8V3X - chains i and H of the 42 polymer chains in the assembly; structure by electron microscopy, 2.20 A resolution.

Chain i (and H):
Molecule: Tube (CD1364)
Organism: Clostridioides difficile
Notes: chain H of this document is another copy of the same molecule, construct and numbering; everything in this record applies to it too
UniProt: A0A031WFC4 (A0A031WFC4_CLODI); numbering as in UniProt (aligned over 1-142)
Chain sequence (142 residues; numbered 1 to 142; the number before each row is that of its first residue):
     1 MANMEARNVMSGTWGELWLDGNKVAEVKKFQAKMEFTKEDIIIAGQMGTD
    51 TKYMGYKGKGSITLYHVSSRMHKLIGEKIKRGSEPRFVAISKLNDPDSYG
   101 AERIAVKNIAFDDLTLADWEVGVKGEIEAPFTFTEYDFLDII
Disordered / not traced: 1-2

Chain i / chain H interface:
Pairs across the interface - 14 pairs, chain i then chain H:
  Glu39(i) - Lys124(H)
  Ile41(i) - Tyr65(H)
  Ile41(i) - Lys124(H)
  Ile42(i) - Tyr65(H)  hydrogen bond (backbone-side chain)
  Ile43(i) - Thr13(H)
  Ala44(i) - Thr13(H)
  Ala44(i) - Gly15(H)
  Gly45(i) - Thr13(H)  hydrogen bond (backbone-backbone)
  Gln46(i) - Thr13(H)
  Met47(i) - Thr13(H)
  Met47(i) - Trp14(H)  hydrophobic
  Met54(i) - Gly122(H)
  Met54(i) - Val123(H)
  Met54(i) - Lys124(H)
Other interface residues (no listed pair), chain i (10 interface residues in all): Asp40
Other interface residues (no listed pair), chain H (8 interface residues in all): Val27

Summary:
The interface between chain i and chain H involves 10 residues on one side and 8 on the other; the contacts
include 2 hydrogen bonds. Polar pairs include Ile42(i)-Tyr65(H) and Gly45(i)-Thr13(H).
Both chains are Tube (CD1364) (Clostridioides difficile). Entry 8V3X (CryoEM Structure of Diffocin -
precontracted - Trunk) was determined by electron microscopy together with 8V3T, 8V3W, 8V3Z, 8V40, 8V41 and
8V43 from the same study.
